Entry 5KGT (X-ray diffraction, 2.25 A resolution); this record covers chains A and B.

# Chain A (and B)
Protein: Adenosylmethionine-8-amino-7-oxononanoate aminotransferase
Organism: Mycobacterium bovis (strain ATCC BAA-935 / AF2122/97)
Notes: EC 2.6.1.62; chain B of this document is another copy of the same molecule, construct and numbering; everything in this record applies to it too
Reference sequence: P0A4X7 (BIOA_MYCBO); residues 1-437 here = UniProt positions 1-437
Sequence (457 residues; numbered -19 to 437; the number before each row is that of its first residue; numbers below 1 keep their minus sign (Met-19 is residue -19)):
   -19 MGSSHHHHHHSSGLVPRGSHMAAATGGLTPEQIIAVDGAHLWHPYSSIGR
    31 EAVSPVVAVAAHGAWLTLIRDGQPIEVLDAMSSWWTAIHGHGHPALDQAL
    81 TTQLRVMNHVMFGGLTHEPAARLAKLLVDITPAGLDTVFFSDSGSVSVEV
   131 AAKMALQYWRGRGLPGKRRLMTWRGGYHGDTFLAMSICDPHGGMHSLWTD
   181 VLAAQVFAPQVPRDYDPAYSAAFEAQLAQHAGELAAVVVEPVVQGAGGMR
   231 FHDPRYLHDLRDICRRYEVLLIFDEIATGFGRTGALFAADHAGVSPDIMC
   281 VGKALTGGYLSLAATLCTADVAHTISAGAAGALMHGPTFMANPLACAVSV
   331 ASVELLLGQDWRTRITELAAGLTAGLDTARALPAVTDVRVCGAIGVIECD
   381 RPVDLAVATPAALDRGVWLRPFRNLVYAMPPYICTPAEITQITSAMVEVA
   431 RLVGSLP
Not modelled in the structure: -19 to 7, 437 (chain B: -19 to 6, 436-437)
Covalently attached groups: pyridoxal phosphate (PLP) linked to Lys283
Differences from the reference sequence: initiating methionine (-19); expression tag (-18 to 0)
Ligand contacts:
  - 6SQ (1-[4-[4-(3-chlorophenyl)carbonylpiperidin-1-yl]phenyl]ethanone): Met91, Phe92, Gly93, Gly316, Pro317, Thr318
  - pyridoxal phosphate (PLP), molecule 1: Trp65, Ser123, Gly124, Ser125, Tyr157, His158, Gly159, Glu220, Asp254, Ile256, Ala257
  - pyridoxal phosphate (PLP), molecule 2: Gly316, Pro317, Thr318
Curated features (UniProtKB/Swiss-Prot):
  - binding site (substrate): Trp64, Tyr157, Lys283, Gly316, Arg400
  - binding site (pyridoxal 5'-phosphate): Gly124, Ser125, Asp254, Pro317, Thr318
  - site: Tyr25 (Participates in the substrate recognition with KAPA and in a stacking interaction with the adenine ring of SAM)
  - modified residue: Lys283 (N6-(pyridoxal phosphate)lysine)
Reported in the primary citation:
  - binding site for 6SQ: Tyr25

# How chain A and chain B interact
Pairs across the interface (238):
  Leu8(A) - Glu98(B)  hydrogen bond (backbone-side chain)
  Leu8(A) - Arg102(B)
  Ile13(A) - Thr96(B)
  Ile13(A) - His97(B)
  Ile13(A) - Glu98(B)
  Val16(A) - Ala101(B)
  Asp17(A) - Thr96(B)  hydrogen bond
  Ala19(A) - Asp116(B)
  His20(A) - Val108(B)
  His20(A) - Asp116(B)  hydrogen bond (side chain-backbone)
  His20(A) - Thr117(B)
  His20(A) - Val118(B)  hydrogen bond (backbone-backbone)
  Leu21(A) - Ala100(B)
  Leu21(A) - Ala101(B)  hydrophobic
  Leu21(A) - Ala104(B)  hydrophobic
  Leu21(A) - Val118(B)
  Leu21(A) - Phe120(B)  hydrophobic
  Trp22(A) - Phe92(B)
  Trp22(A) - Thr117(B)  hydrogen bond
  Trp22(A) - Val118(B)  hydrogen bond (backbone-backbone)
  Trp22(A) - Phe119(B)  hydrophobic
  Trp22(A) - Met134(B)
  Trp22(A) - Cys297(B)
  Trp22(A) - Ala302(B)  hydrophobic
  Trp22(A) - Ser306(B)
  Trp22(A) - Leu313(B)  hydrophobic
  Trp22(A) - Met320(B)
  His23(A) - Phe92(B)  hydrogen bond (side chain-backbone)
  His23(A) - Leu95(B)  hydrogen bond (side chain-backbone)
  His23(A) - Thr96(B)
  His23(A) - Met320(B)
  Pro24(A) - Phe92(B)
  Pro24(A) - Gly93(B)
  Pro24(A) - His315(B)
  Pro24(A) - Gly316(B)
  Pro24(A) - Met320(B)  hydrophobic
  Tyr25(A) - Ala312(B)
  Tyr25(A) - Leu313(B)
  Tyr25(A) - Met314(B)
  Tyr25(A) - His315(B)  hydrogen bond (backbone-backbone)
  Tyr25(A) - Gly316(B)  hydrogen bond (side chain-backbone)
  Ser26(A) - Ala312(B)
  Ser26(A) - Leu313(B)  hydrogen bond (backbone-backbone)
  Ser27(A) - Ser306(B)
  Ser27(A) - Gly311(B)
  Ile28(A) - Ser306(B)  hydrogen bond (backbone-side chain)
  Pro35(A) - Gly94(B)
  Pro35(A) - Leu95(B)
  Pro35(A) - Thr96(B)
  Val36(A) - Gly94(B)  hydrogen bond (backbone-backbone)
  Val36(A) - Leu95(B)
  Val36(A) - Thr96(B)  hydrogen bond (backbone-backbone)
  Val37(A) - Thr96(B)
  Ala38(A) - Met87(B)
  Ala38(A) - Thr96(B)  hydrogen bond (backbone-backbone)
  Ala38(A) - His97(B)
  Val39(A) - Val86(B)
  Ala40(A) - Val86(B)
  Ala40(A) - Met87(B)
  Ala41(A) - Val86(B)  hydrogen bond (backbone-backbone)
  Ala41(A) - Met87(B)  hydrophobic
  His42(A) - Arg85(B)
  His42(A) - Val86(B)  hydrogen bond (side chain-backbone)
  Leu46(A) - Val90(B)  hydrophobic
  Met61(A) - Met91(B)  hydrophobic
  Ser63(A) - His89(B)
  Ser63(A) - Val90(B)
  Ser63(A) - Met91(B)
  Trp64(A) - Met91(B)  hydrophobic
  Trp64(A) - Thr318(B)
  Thr66(A) - Thr318(B)
  Thr66(A) - Phe319(B)
  His71(A) - Asn88(B)  hydrogen bond
  His71(A) - His89(B)  hydrogen bond (side chain-backbone)
  Asp77(A) - Leu84(B)
  Leu80(A) - Leu84(B)  hydrophobic
  Leu80(A) - Leu324(B)  hydrophobic
  Thr81(A) - Leu84(B)
  Leu84(A) - Asp77(B)
  Leu84(A) - Leu80(B)  hydrophobic
  Leu84(A) - Thr81(B)
  Leu84(A) - Tyr289(B)  hydrophobic
  Arg85(A) - His42(B)  hydrogen bond (backbone-side chain)
  Val86(A) - Ala40(B)
  Val86(A) - Ala41(B)  hydrogen bond (backbone-backbone)
  Val86(A) - His42(B)
  Met87(A) - Ala40(B)  hydrophobic
  Met87(A) - Ala41(B)  hydrophobic
  Asn88(A) - His71(B)  hydrogen bond
  Asn88(A) - Gly72(B)
  Asn88(A) - Gly288(B)
  Asn88(A) - Tyr289(B)
  His89(A) - His71(B)  hydrogen bond (backbone-side chain)
  His89(A) - Gly288(B)
  Val90(A) - Ala38(B)  hydrophobic
  Val90(A) - Leu46(B)  hydrophobic
  Val90(A) - Ser63(B)
  Met91(A) - Met61(B)  hydrophobic
  Met91(A) - Ser63(B)
  Met91(A) - Trp64(B)  hydrophobic
  Met91(A) - Trp398(B)  hydrogen bond
  Phe92(A) - Trp22(B)
  Phe92(A) - His23(B)  hydrogen bond (backbone-side chain)
  Phe92(A) - Pro24(B)
  Gly93(A) - Pro24(B)
  Gly93(A) - Trp398(B)
  Gly93(A) - Arg400(B)  hydrogen bond (backbone-side chain)
  Gly94(A) - Pro35(B)
  Gly94(A) - Val36(B)  hydrogen bond (backbone-backbone)
  Gly94(A) - Trp398(B)
  Gly94(A) - Arg400(B)
  Leu95(A) - His23(B)  hydrogen bond (backbone-side chain)
  Leu95(A) - Pro35(B)
  Leu95(A) - Val36(B)
  Leu95(A) - Leu48(B)  hydrophobic
  Leu95(A) - Trp398(B)  hydrophobic
  Thr96(A) - Asp17(B)  hydrogen bond
  Thr96(A) - Leu21(B)
  Thr96(A) - His23(B)
  Thr96(A) - Val36(B)  hydrogen bond (backbone-backbone)
  Thr96(A) - Val37(B)
  Thr96(A) - Ala38(B)  hydrogen bond (backbone-backbone)
  His97(A) - Ile13(B)
  His97(A) - Ala38(B)
  Glu98(A) - Gly7(B)
  Glu98(A) - Leu8(B)  hydrogen bond (side chain-backbone)
  Glu98(A) - Ile13(B)
  Ala100(A) - Leu21(B)
  Ala101(A) - Val16(B)
  Ala101(A) - Leu21(B)
  Arg102(A) - Gly7(B)
  Arg102(A) - Leu8(B)
  Ala104(A) - Leu21(B)  hydrophobic
  Val108(A) - His20(B)
  Asp116(A) - Ala19(B)
  Asp116(A) - His20(B)  hydrogen bond (backbone-side chain)
  Thr117(A) - His20(B)
  Thr117(A) - Trp22(B)  hydrogen bond
  Thr117(A) - Ile28(B)
  Val118(A) - His20(B)  hydrogen bond (backbone-backbone)
  Val118(A) - Leu21(B)
  Val118(A) - Trp22(B)  hydrogen bond (backbone-backbone)
  Phe119(A) - Trp22(B)  hydrophobic
  Phe120(A) - Leu21(B)  hydrophobic
  Asp122(A) - Asp122(B)
  Asp122(A) - Ser123(B)
  Asp122(A) - Ser291(B)
  Ser123(A) - Asp122(B)  hydrogen bond
  Val126(A) - Ser123(B)
  Val126(A) - Val126(B)  hydrophobic
  Glu129(A) - Thr161(B)
  Glu129(A) - Phe162(B)  hydrogen bond (side chain-backbone)
  Lys133(A) - Asp160(B)  hydrogen bond (side chain-backbone)
  Lys133(A) - Phe162(B)
  Lys133(A) - Met165(B)  hydrogen bond
  Lys133(A) - Trp178(B)
  Met134(A) - Trp22(B)
  Leu136(A) - Trp178(B)  hydrophobic
  Leu136(A) - Val181(B)  hydrophobic
  Gln137(A) - Trp178(B)
  Arg140(A) - Leu177(B)  hydrogen bond (side chain-backbone)
  Arg140(A) - Thr179(B)
  Arg140(A) - Val181(B)
  Arg148(A) - Asp180(B)  hydrogen bond (side chain-backbone)
  Asp160(A) - Lys133(B)  hydrogen bond (backbone-side chain)
  Asp160(A) - His315(B)  hydrogen bond (backbone-side chain)
  Asp160(A) - Gly316(B)  hydrogen bond (side chain-backbone)
  Thr161(A) - Glu129(B)
  Phe162(A) - Glu129(B)  hydrogen bond (backbone-side chain)
  Phe162(A) - Lys133(B)
  Phe162(A) - Leu163(B)  hydrophobic
  Leu163(A) - Phe162(B)  hydrophobic
  Met165(A) - Lys133(B)  hydrogen bond
  Leu177(A) - Arg140(B)  hydrogen bond (backbone-side chain)
  Trp178(A) - Lys133(B)
  Trp178(A) - Gln137(B)
  Asp180(A) - Arg148(B)  hydrogen bond (backbone-side chain)
  Val181(A) - Leu136(B)  hydrophobic
  Lys283(A) - Thr318(B)
  Lys283(A) - Phe319(B)
  Gly288(A) - Asn88(B)
  Gly288(A) - His89(B)
  Gly288(A) - Phe319(B)
  Tyr289(A) - Leu84(B)  hydrophobic
  Tyr289(A) - Asn88(B)
  Tyr289(A) - Asn322(B)  hydrogen bond (backbone-side chain)
  Tyr289(A) - Leu324(B)
  Leu290(A) - Leu290(B)  hydrophobic
  Leu290(A) - Phe319(B)
  Leu290(A) - Asn322(B)
  Leu290(A) - Leu324(B)  hydrophobic
  Ser291(A) - Asp122(B)
  Ser291(A) - Ser291(B)
  Ser291(A) - Phe319(B)
  Cys297(A) - Trp22(B)
  Ala302(A) - Trp22(B)  hydrophobic
  Ala302(A) - Ile28(B)  hydrophobic
  His303(A) - Ile28(B)
  Ser306(A) - Trp22(B)
  Ser306(A) - Ser27(B)
  Ser306(A) - Ile28(B)  hydrogen bond (side chain-backbone)
  Ala310(A) - Leu177(B)  hydrophobic
  Gly311(A) - Ser27(B)
  Ala312(A) - Tyr25(B)
  Ala312(A) - Ser26(B)
  Leu313(A) - Trp22(B)  hydrophobic
  Leu313(A) - Tyr25(B)
  Leu313(A) - Ser26(B)  hydrogen bond (backbone-backbone)
  Met314(A) - Tyr25(B)
  His315(A) - Pro24(B)
  His315(A) - Tyr25(B)  hydrogen bond (backbone-backbone)
  His315(A) - Asp160(B)
  Gly316(A) - Pro24(B)
  Gly316(A) - Tyr25(B)
  Gly316(A) - Asp160(B)  hydrogen bond (backbone-side chain)
  Thr318(A) - Trp64(B)
  Thr318(A) - Thr66(B)
  Thr318(A) - Lys283(B)  hydrogen bond
  Phe319(A) - Thr66(B)
  Phe319(A) - Lys283(B)
  Phe319(A) - Thr286(B)
  Phe319(A) - Gly288(B)
  Phe319(A) - Leu290(B)
  Phe319(A) - Ser291(B)
  Met320(A) - Trp22(B)
  Met320(A) - His23(B)
  Met320(A) - Pro24(B)
  Asn322(A) - Tyr289(B)  hydrogen bond (side chain-backbone)
  Asn322(A) - Leu290(B)
  Leu324(A) - Tyr289(B)
  Leu324(A) - Leu290(B)  hydrophobic
  Trp398(A) - Met91(B)  hydrogen bond
  Trp398(A) - Gly93(B)
  Trp398(A) - Gly94(B)
  Trp398(A) - Leu95(B)  hydrophobic
  Arg400(A) - Met91(B)
  Arg400(A) - Gly93(B)
  Arg400(A) - Gly94(B)
Interface residues without a listed pair, chain A (108 interface residues in all): Arg30, Leu48, Gly72, Lys105, Ser176, Thr179, Thr286, Gly287, Ile305, Pro317
Interface residues without a listed pair, chain B (107 interface residues in all): Ile14, Val39, Lys105, Ala132, Met174, Ile305, Pro317

# Summary
Chain A and chain B form an interface of 108 and 107 residues respectively; the contacts include 57 hydrogen
bonds. Among the polar pairs are Leu8(A)-Glu98(B), Asp17(A)-Thr96(B) and His20(A)-Asp116(B). Ligands of chain
A: compound 6SQ and pyridoxal phosphate. Covalently linked pyridoxal phosphate: at Lys283(A). From the paper:
a binding site for 6SQ at Tyr25(A).
Both chains are Adenosylmethionine-8-amino-7-oxononanoate aminotransferase (Mycobacterium bovis (strain ATCC
BAA-935 / AF2122/97)). Entry 5KGT (Crystal structure of 7,8-diaminopelargonic acid synthase (BioA) from
Mycobacterium tuberculosis, complexed with an inhibitor optimized from ...) was determined by X-ray
diffraction, deposited together with 5KGS, 4XJO and 4XJP.
